PDB entry 7FAP | electron microscopy, 3.40 A resolution | chain A

# Chain A
Molecule: Erythrocyte membrane protein 1, PfEMP1
Organism: Plasmodium falciparum 3D7
UniProtKB: Q8I639 (Q8I639_PLAF7); numbering as in UniProt (aligned over 1-2630)
Sequence (2630 residues; row label = number of the first residue in the row):
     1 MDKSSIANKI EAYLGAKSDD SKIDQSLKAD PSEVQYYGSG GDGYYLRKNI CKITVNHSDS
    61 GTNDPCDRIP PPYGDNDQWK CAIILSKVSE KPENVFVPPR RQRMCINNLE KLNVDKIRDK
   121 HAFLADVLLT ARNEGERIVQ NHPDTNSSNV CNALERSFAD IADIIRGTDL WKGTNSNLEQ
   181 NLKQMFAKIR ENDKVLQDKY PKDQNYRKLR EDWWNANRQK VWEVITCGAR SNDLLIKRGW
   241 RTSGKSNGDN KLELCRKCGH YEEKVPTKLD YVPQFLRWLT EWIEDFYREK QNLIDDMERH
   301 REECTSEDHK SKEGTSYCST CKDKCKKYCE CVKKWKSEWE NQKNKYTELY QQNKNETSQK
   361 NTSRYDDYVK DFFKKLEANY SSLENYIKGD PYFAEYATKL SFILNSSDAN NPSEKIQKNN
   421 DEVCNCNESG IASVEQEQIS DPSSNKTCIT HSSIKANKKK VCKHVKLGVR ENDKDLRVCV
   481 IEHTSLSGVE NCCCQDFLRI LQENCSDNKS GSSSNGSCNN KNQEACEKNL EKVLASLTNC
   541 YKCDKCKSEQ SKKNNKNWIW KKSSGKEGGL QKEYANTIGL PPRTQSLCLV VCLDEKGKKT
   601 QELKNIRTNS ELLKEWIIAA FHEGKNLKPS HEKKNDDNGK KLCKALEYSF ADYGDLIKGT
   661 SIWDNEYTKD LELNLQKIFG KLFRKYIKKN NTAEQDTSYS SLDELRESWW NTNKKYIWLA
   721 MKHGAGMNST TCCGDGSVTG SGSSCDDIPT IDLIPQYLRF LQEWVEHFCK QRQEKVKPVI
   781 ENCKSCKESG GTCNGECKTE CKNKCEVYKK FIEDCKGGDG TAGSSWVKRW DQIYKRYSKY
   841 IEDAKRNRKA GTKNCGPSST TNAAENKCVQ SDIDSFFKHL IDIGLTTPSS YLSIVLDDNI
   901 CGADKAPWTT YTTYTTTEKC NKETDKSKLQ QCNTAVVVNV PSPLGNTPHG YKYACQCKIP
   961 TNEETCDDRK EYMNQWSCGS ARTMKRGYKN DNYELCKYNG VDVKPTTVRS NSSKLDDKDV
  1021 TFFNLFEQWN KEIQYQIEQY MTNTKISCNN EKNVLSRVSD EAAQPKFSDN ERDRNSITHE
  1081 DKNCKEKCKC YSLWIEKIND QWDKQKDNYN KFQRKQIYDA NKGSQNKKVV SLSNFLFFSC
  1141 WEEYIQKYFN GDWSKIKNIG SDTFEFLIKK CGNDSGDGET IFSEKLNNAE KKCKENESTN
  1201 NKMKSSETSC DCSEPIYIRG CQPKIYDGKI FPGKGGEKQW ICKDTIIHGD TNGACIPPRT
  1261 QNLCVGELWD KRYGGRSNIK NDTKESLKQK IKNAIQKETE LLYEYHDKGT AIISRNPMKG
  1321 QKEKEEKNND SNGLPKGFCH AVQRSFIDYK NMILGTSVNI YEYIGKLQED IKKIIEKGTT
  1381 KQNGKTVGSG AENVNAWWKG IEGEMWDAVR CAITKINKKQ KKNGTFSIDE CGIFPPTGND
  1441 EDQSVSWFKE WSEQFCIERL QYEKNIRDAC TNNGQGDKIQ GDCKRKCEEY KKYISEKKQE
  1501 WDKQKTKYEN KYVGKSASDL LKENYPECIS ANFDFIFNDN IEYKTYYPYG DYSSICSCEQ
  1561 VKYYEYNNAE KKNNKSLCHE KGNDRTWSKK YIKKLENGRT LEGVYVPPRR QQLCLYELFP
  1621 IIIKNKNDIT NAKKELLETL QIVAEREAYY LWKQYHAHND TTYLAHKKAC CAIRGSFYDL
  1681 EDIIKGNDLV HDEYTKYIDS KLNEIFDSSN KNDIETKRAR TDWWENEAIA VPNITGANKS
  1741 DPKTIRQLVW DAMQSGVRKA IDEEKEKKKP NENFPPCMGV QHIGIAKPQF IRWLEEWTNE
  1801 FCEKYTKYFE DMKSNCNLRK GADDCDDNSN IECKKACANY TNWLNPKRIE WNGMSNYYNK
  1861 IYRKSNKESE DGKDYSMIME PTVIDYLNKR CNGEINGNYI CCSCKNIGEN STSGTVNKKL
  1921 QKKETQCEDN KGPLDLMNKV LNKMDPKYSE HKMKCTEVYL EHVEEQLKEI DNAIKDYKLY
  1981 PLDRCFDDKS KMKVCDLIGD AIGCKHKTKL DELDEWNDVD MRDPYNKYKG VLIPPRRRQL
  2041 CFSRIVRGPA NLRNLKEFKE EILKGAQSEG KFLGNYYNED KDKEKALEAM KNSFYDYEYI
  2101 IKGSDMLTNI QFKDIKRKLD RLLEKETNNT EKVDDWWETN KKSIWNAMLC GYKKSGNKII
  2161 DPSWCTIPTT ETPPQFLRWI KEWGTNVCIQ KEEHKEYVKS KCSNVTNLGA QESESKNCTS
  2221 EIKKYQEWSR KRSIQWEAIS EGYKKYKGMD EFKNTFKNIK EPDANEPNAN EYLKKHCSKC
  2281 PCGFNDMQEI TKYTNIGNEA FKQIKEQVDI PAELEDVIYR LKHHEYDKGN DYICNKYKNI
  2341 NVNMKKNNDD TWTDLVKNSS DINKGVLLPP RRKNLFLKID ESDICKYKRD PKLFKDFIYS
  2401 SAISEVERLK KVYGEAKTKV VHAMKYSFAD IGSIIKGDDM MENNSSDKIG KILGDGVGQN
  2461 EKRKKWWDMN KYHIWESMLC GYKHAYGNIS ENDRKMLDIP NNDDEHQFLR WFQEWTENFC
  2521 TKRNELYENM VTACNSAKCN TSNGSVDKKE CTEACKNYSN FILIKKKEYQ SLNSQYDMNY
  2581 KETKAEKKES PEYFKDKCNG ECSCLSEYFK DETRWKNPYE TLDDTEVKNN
Unresolved in the structure: 1-22, 39-42, 54-60, 69-70, 79-100, 172-176, 193, 199-203, 246-262, 301-314, 344-553, 687-702, 725-748, 787-795, 857-861, 914-934, 969-972, 978-989, 1043-1082, 1120-1128, 1154-1159, 1200-1254, 1269-1292, 1309-1331, 1354-1362, 1376-1394, 1421-1448, 1470-1480, 1514-1532, 1551-1575, 1594-1601, 1729-1744, 1817-1829, 1917-1951, 1977-2630
Cystine bridges: C769-C901, C855-C868, C966-C1090, C1088-C1193, C1578-C1614, C1802-C1904, C1816-C1833
Ligand contacts: N-acetyl-4-O-sulfo-beta-D-galactosamine (ASG; 2-acetamido-2-deoxy-4-O-sulfo-beta-D-galactopyranose): N557, W558, I559, K561, K816, G818, D819, G820, T821, A822, G823
Reported in the primary citation:
  - binding site for N-acetyl-4-O-sulfo-beta-D-galactosamine: N557, K561, K562, N576, K828, R829, Q832, K835
  - mutagenesis - N557D/K561E/K562E/N576D/K828E/R829E/Q832E/K835E/R846E: abolished binding to CSA
  - binding site for beta-D-glucopyranuronic acid: R829, R846

# Summary
Chain A binds N-acetyl-4-O-sulfo-beta-D-galactosamine. From the paper: a binding site for
N-acetyl-4-O-sulfo-beta-D-galactosamine at N557, K561 and K562 among others;
N557D/K561E/K562E/N576D/K828E/R829E/Q832E/K835E/R846E abolish binding to CSA.
Chain A is Erythrocyte membrane protein 1, PfEMP1 (Plasmodium falciparum 3D7); the structure, Structure of
VAR2CSA-CSA 3D7, was determined by electron microscopy (same publication as 7FAS).
